Entry 6GNQ (X-ray diffraction, 2.20 A resolution); this record covers chains B and H of the 12 polymer chains in the assembly.

# Chain B (and H)
Protein: Insulin
From: Homo sapiens
Notes: chain H of this document is another copy of the same molecule, construct and numbering; everything in this record applies to it too
UniProt: P01308 (INS_HUMAN); residues 1-30 here correspond to UniProt positions 25-54 (UniProt number = residue number + 24)
Amino-acid sequence (30 residues; numbered 1 to 30; the number before each row is that of its first residue):
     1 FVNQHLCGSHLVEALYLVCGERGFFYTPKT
Ion coordination: Zn2+: H10 (together with isothiocyanate) (shared with 1 residue of chain J; 1 residue of chain L)
Residues lining bound ligands: m-cresol (CRS): C7, H10, L11, A14

# Interface between chain B and chain H
Contacting residue pairs (33):
  Q4(B) with Y16(H)
  H5(B) with Y16(H), hydrogen bond (backbone-side chain)
  G8(B) with Y16(H)
  S9(B) with E13(H), hydrogen bond; Y16(H), hydrogen bond (backbone-side chain)
  V12(B) with E13(H); Y16(H), hydrophobic; F24(H), hydrophobic
  E13(B) with S9(H), hydrogen bond; V12(H); E13(H)
  Y16(B) with Q4(H); H5(H), hydrogen bond (side chain-backbone); G8(H); S9(H), hydrogen bond (side chain-backbone); V12(H), hydrophobic; Y26(H), hydrophobic
  G20(B) with P28(H)
  E21(B) with P28(H); K29(H), salt bridge
  G23(B) with Y26(H); P28(H)
  F24(B) with F24(H), hydrophobic; F25(H); Y26(H), hydrogen bond (backbone-backbone)
  F25(B) with F24(H); F25(H), hydrophobic
  Y26(B) with Y16(H), hydrophobic; G23(H); F24(H), hydrogen bond (backbone-backbone)
  T27(B) with R22(H)
  P28(B) with E21(H)
  K29(B) with E21(H)
Also at the interface, not in a pair above, chain B (18 interface residues in all): L6, L17
Also at the interface, not in a pair above, chain H (17 interface residues in all): L6, G20

# In short
18 residues of chain B and 17 residues of chain H are in contact; the contacts include 8 hydrogen bonds and 1
salt bridge. Among the polar pairs are E21(B)-K29(H), H5(B)-Y16(H) and S9(B)-E13(H). Chain B binds m-cresol.
Chain B and chain H are both Insulin (Homo sapiens); the structure, Monoclinic crystalline form of human
insulin, complexed with meta-cresol, was determined by X-ray diffraction.
